8VC3 - chains A and C of the 5 polymer chains in the assembly; structure by electron microscopy, 3.20 A resolution.

# Chain A
Molecule: Kunitz-type serine protease inhibitor homolog alpha-dendrotoxin
Reference sequence: P00980 (VKTHA_DENAN); numbering as in UniProt (aligned over 2-59)
Sequence (59 residues; row label = number of the first residue in the row):
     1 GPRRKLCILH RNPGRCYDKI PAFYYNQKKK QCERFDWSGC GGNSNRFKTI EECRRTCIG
Disulfide bonds: Cys7-Cys57, Cys16-Cys40, Cys32-Cys53
Sequence notes: expression tag (1)
Curated features (UniProtKB/Swiss-Prot):
  - site: Lys5 (May be the major determinant of the binding affinity for potassium channels), Leu9 (Important for binding to potassium channels), Lys19 (Not important for inhibition of potassium channels)

# Chain C
Molecule: Potassium voltage-gated channel subfamily A member 2
Organism: Rattus norvegicus
Reference sequence: P63142 (KCNA2_RAT); numbering as in UniProt (aligned over 1-499)
Sequence (536 residues; each row starts with the number of its first residue; numbers below 1 keep their minus sign (Met-36 is residue -36)):
   -36 MSAWSHPQFE KGGGSGGGSG GSAWSHPQFE KLVPRGSMTV ATGDPVDEAA AHPGHPQDTY
    24 DPEADHECCE RVVINISGLR FETQLKTLAQ FPETLLGDPK KRMRYFDPLR NEYFFDRNRP
    84 SFDAILYYYQ SGGRLRRPVN VPLDIFSEEI RFYELGEEAM EMFREDEGYI KEEERPLPEN
   144 EFQRQVWLLF EYPESSGPAR IIAIVSVMVI LISIVSFCLE TLPIFRDENE DMHGSGVTFH
   204 TYSQSTIGYQ QSTSFTDPFF IVETLCIIWF SFEFLVRFFA CPSKAGFFTN IMNIIDIVAI
   264 IPYFITLGTE LAEKPEDAQQ GQQAMSLAIL RVIRLVRVFR IFKLSRHSKG LQILGQTLKA
   324 SMRELGLLIF FLFIGVILFS SAVYFAEADE RDSQFPSIPD AFWWAVVSMT TVGYGDMVPT
   384 TIGGKIVGSL CAIAGVLTIA LPVPVIVSNF NYFYHRETEG EEQAQYLQVT SCPKIPSSPD
   444 LKKSRSASTI SKSDYMEIQE GVNNSNEDFR EENLKTANCT LANTNYVNIT KMLTDV
Not modelled in the structure: -36 to 137, 193-205, 275-288, 422-499
Sequence notes: initiating methionine (-36); expression tag (-35 to 0); conflict His15 (Leu in P63142), Ser198 (Gly in P63142), Gln207 (Asn in P63142)
Ion coordination: K+ site 1: Thr374, Val375 (shared with 2 residues of chain B; 2 residues of chain D; 2 residues of chain E); K+ site 2: Gly376 (shared with 1 residue of chain B; 1 residue of chain D; 1 residue of chain E)

# Interface between chain A and chain C
Residue-residue contacts - 6 pairs, chain A then chain C:
  Arg4(A) - Gln357(C)
  Lys5(A) - Gly376(C)
  Lys5(A) - Tyr377(C)  hydrogen bond (side chain-backbone)
  Lys5(A) - Gly378(C)
  Arg15(A) - Pro186(C)
  Tyr17(A) - Ile187(C)
Interface residues without a listed pair, chain C (7 interface residues in all): Asp355

# In short
4 residues of chain A face 7 of chain C across their interface; the contacts include 1 hydrogen bond. Its one
hydrogen-bonded contact is Lys5(A)-Tyr377(C). Thr374(C) and Val375(C) coordinate K+ site 1.
Here chain A is Kunitz-type serine protease inhibitor homolog alpha-dendrotoxin and chain C is Potassium
voltage-gated channel subfamily A member 2 (Rattus norvegicus). Entry 8VC3 (Voltage gated potassium ion
channel Kv1.2 in complex with DTx) was determined by electron microscopy together with 8VC4, 8VC6 and 8VCH
from the same study.
